Entry 6R4T (X-ray diffraction, 2.35 A resolution); this record covers chain A.

Chain A:
Molecule: DNA primase small subunit
Organism: Homo sapiens
Notes: EC 2.7.7.-
UniProt: P49642 (PRI1_HUMAN); numbering as in UniProt (aligned over 1-407)
Chain sequence (410 residues; each row starts with the number of its first residue; numbers below 1 keep their minus sign (Gly-2 is residue -2)):
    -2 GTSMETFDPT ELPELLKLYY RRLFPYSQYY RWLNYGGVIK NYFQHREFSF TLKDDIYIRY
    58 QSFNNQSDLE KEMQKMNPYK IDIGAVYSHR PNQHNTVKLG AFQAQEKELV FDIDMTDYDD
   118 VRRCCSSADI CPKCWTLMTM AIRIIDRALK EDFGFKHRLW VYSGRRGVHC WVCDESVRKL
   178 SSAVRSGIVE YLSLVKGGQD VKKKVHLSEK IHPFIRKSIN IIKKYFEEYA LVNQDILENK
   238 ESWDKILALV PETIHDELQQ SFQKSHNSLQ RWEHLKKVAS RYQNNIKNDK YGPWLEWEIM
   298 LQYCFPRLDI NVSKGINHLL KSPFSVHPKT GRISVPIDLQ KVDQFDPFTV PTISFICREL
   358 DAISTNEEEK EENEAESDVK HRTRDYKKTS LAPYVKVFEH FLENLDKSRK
Disordered / not traced: -2 to 5, 362-379
Sequence notes: expression tag (-2 to 0)
UniProt features mapped onto this chain:
  - motif: Cys121 to Cys131 (Zinc knuckle motif)
  - active site: Glu44, Asp109, Asp111
  - binding site (a ribonucleoside 5'-triphosphate): Asp109 to Asp111, Ser160 to His166, His315 to Lys318, His324
  - binding site (Mg(2+)): Asp109, Asp111, Asp306
  - binding site (Mn(2+)): Asp109, Asp111, Asp306
  - binding site (Zn(2+)): Cys121, Cys122, Cys128, Cys131
  - modified residue: Met1 (N-acetylmethionine)
  - natural variant: Cys301 (C301R: In PDIL)
  - mutagenesis: Glu44 (E44A: Strongly decreases primase activity, which can be partially rescued by increasing primase concentration), Tyr54 (Y54A: Decreases primase activity), Arg56 (R56A: Loss of primase activity), Lys77 (K77A: Decreases primase activity), Asp109 (D109A: Loss of primase activity; D109N: Decreases the binding affinity for NTPs), Asp111 (D111A: Loss of primase activity; D111N: Decreases the binding affinity for NTPs), Asp114 (D114A: Slightly decreases primase activity), Asp116 (D116A: Slightly decreases primase activity), Ser160 (S160A: Abolishes NTP binding), Arg163 (R163A: Abolishes NTP binding), His166 (H166A: Abolishes NTP binding. Loss of primase activity), Asp306 (D306A: Loss of primase activity; D306N: Decreases the binding affinity for NTPs), 3 further mutagenesis entries in UniProt
Metal / ion sites: Mn2+: Asp109, Asp111 (together with Vidarabine-TRIPHOSPHATE); Zn2+: Cys121, Cys122, Cys128, Cys131
Small-molecule neighbours: Vidarabine-TRIPHOSPHATE (HEJ; 9-{5-O-[(S)-hydroxy{[(R)-hydroxy(phosphonooxy)phosphoryl]oxy}phosphoryl]-beta-D-arabinofuranosyl}-9H-purin-6-amine): Lys77, Asp79, Asp109, Asp111, Ser160, Gly161, Arg162, Arg163, Gly164, His166, His315, Leu316, Leu317, Lys318, His324
What the authors report for this chain:
  - binding site for Vidarabine-TRIPHOSPHATE: Lys77, Asp79, Arg162, Arg163, His166, Lys318, His324
  - catalytic residues: Asp109, Asp111, Asp306 (citing earlier work)
  - mutagenesis - K77A: unchanged binding to ara nucleotide
  - mutagenesis - D79A: decreased binding to ara nucleotide

Summary:
Bound to chain A: Vidarabine-TRIPHOSPHATE. The Mn2+ site is built by Asp109 and Asp111. The Zn2+ site is built
by Cys121, Cys122, Cys128 and Cys131. UniProt lists 3 active-site residues, 15 ribonucleoside
5'-triphosphate-binding residues, 3 Mg2+-binding residues and 3 Mn2+-binding residues. From the paper:
catalytic residues Asp109, Asp111 and Asp306; D79A reduces binding to ara nucleotide.
Chain A is DNA primase small subunit (Homo sapiens); the structure, Crystal structure of the Pri1 subunit of
human primase bound to vidarabine triphosphate, was determined by X-ray diffraction together with 6R4S, 6R4U,
6R5D, 6R5E and 6RB4 from the same study.
